Entry 4KMU (X-ray diffraction, 3.85 A resolution); this record covers chains A and B of the 6 polymer chains in the assembly.

# Chain A (and B)
Name: DNA-directed RNA polymerase subunit alpha
Source organism: Escherichia coli
Notes: EC 2.7.7.6; chain B of this document is another copy of the same molecule, construct and numbering; everything in this record applies to it too
Reference sequence: P0A7Z4 (RPOA_ECOLI); numbering as in UniProt (aligned over 1-329)
Amino-acid sequence (329 residues; row label = number of the first residue in the row):
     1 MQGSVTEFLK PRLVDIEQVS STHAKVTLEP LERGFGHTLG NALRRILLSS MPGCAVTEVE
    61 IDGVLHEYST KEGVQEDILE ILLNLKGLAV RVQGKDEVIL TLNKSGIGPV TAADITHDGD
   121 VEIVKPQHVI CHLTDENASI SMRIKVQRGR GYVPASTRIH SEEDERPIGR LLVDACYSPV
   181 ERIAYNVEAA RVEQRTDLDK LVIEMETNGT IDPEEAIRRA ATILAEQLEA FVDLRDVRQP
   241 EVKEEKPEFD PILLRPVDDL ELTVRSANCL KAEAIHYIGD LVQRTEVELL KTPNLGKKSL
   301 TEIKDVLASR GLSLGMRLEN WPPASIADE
Not modelled in the structure: 1-2, 326-329 (chain B: 1-5, 158-167, 237-329)
UniProt features mapped onto this chain:
  - region: Glu-162 to Glu-165 (Required for interaction with Crp at class II promoters)
  - modified residue: Arg-265 (ADP-ribosylarginine), Lys-297 (N6-acetyllysine), Lys-298 (N6-acetyllysine)
  - mutagenesis: Arg-45 (R45C: In rpoA112; temperature-sensitive, blocks RNA polymerase assembly), Glu-162 to Glu-165 (5-fold decrease in CRP-class II promoter-dependent transcription), Glu-165 (E165K: 5-fold decrease in CRP-class II promoter-dependent transcription), Arg-191 (R191C: In rpoA101; temperature-sensitive)

# How chain A and chain B interact
Pairs across the interface (60; chain A residue first):
  Val-5(A) / Arg-219(B)
  Glu-7(A) / Arg-150(B)  salt bridge
  Phe-8(A) / Ser-50(B)
  Phe-8(A) / Arg-150(B)
  Phe-8(A) / Ile-223(B)  hydrophobic
  Leu-9(A) / Gln-227(B)  hydrogen bond (backbone-side chain)
  Lys-10(A) / Glu-226(B)  salt bridge
  Lys-10(A) / Gln-227(B)
  Pro-11(A) / Gln-227(B)
  Pro-11(A) / Leu-228(B)
  Pro-11(A) / Ala-230(B)
  Pro-11(A) / Phe-231(B)
  Arg-12(A) / Phe-231(B)
  Leu-13(A) / Phe-231(B)
  Leu-28(A) / Phe-231(B)  hydrophobic
  Phe-35(A) / Ile-46(B)  hydrophobic
  Phe-35(A) / Ser-50(B)
  Phe-35(A) / Ile-223(B)  hydrophobic
  Phe-35(A) / Gln-227(B)
  His-37(A) / Arg-45(B)
  Thr-38(A) / Ala-42(B)
  Thr-38(A) / Arg-45(B)  hydrogen bond
  Leu-39(A) / Leu-224(B)  hydrophobic
  Ala-42(A) / Thr-38(B)
  Arg-45(A) / Gly-34(B)  hydrogen bond (side chain-backbone)
  Arg-45(A) / Thr-38(B)  hydrogen bond
  Ile-46(A) / Phe-35(B)  hydrophobic
  Ser-50(A) / Phe-8(B)
  Ser-50(A) / Phe-35(B)
  Arg-150(A) / Glu-7(B)  hydrogen bond (side chain-backbone)
  Arg-150(A) / Phe-8(B)
  Arg-218(A) / Phe-231(B)
  Arg-218(A) / Asp-233(B)  salt bridge
  Ala-221(A) / Leu-228(B)
  Thr-222(A) / Phe-231(B)
  Ile-223(A) / Phe-8(B)  hydrophobic
  Ile-223(A) / Phe-35(B)  hydrophobic
  Leu-224(A) / Leu-39(B)  hydrophobic
  Leu-224(A) / Leu-228(B)  hydrophobic
  Glu-226(A) / Lys-10(B)  salt bridge
  Gln-227(A) / Leu-9(B)
  Gln-227(A) / Pro-11(B)
  Gln-227(A) / Leu-31(B)
  Gln-227(A) / Phe-35(B)
  Gln-227(A) / Leu-39(B)
  Leu-228(A) / Ala-221(B)  hydrophobic
  Leu-228(A) / Leu-224(B)  hydrophobic
  Glu-229(A) / Lys-10(B)  salt bridge
  Ala-230(A) / Pro-11(B)  hydrophobic
  Phe-231(A) / Leu-28(B)  hydrophobic
  Phe-231(A) / Leu-39(B)  hydrophobic
  Phe-231(A) / Leu-43(B)  hydrophobic
  Phe-231(A) / Arg-218(B)
  Phe-231(A) / Ala-221(B)  hydrophobic
  Val-232(A) / Arg-218(B)
  Leu-234(A) / Ile-16(B)  hydrophobic
  Asp-236(A) / Val-14(B)
  Asp-236(A) / Ile-16(B)
  Val-237(A) / Arg-12(B)
  Val-237(A) / Leu-13(B)
Also at the interface, not in a pair above, chain A (40 interface residues in all): Thr-6, Leu-31, Gly-34, Asn-41, Ala-225, Arg-238, Gln-239
Also at the interface, not in a pair above, chain B (40 interface residues in all): Thr-6, Asp-15, Glu-32, His-37, Pro-52, Glu-214, Ile-217, Val-232

# In short
Chain A and chain B each contribute 40 residues to their interface, with 5 hydrogen bonds and 5 salt bridges.
Polar pairs include Glu-7(A)/Arg-150(B), Lys-10(A)/Glu-226(B) and Arg-218(A)/Asp-233(B). From UniProt: 6
mutagenesis sites on chain A.
Both chains are DNA-directed RNA polymerase subunit alpha (Escherichia coli). Entry 4KMU (X-ray crystal
structure of the Escherichia coli RNA polymerase in complex with Rifampin) was determined by X-ray
diffraction, deposited together with 4KN4 and 4KN7.
